2XI3 - chain A; structure by X-ray diffraction, 1.70 A resolution.

[Chain A]
Name: RNA-directed RNA polymerase
Organism: Hepatitis C virus (isolate H77)
Notes: EC 2.7.7.48; fragment: catalytic domain, residues 2421-2990
UniProt: P27958 (POLG_HCV77); residues 1-570 here correspond to UniProt positions 2421-2990 (UniProt number = residue number + 2420)
Amino-acid sequence (576 residues; numbered 1 to 576; the number before each row is that of its first residue):
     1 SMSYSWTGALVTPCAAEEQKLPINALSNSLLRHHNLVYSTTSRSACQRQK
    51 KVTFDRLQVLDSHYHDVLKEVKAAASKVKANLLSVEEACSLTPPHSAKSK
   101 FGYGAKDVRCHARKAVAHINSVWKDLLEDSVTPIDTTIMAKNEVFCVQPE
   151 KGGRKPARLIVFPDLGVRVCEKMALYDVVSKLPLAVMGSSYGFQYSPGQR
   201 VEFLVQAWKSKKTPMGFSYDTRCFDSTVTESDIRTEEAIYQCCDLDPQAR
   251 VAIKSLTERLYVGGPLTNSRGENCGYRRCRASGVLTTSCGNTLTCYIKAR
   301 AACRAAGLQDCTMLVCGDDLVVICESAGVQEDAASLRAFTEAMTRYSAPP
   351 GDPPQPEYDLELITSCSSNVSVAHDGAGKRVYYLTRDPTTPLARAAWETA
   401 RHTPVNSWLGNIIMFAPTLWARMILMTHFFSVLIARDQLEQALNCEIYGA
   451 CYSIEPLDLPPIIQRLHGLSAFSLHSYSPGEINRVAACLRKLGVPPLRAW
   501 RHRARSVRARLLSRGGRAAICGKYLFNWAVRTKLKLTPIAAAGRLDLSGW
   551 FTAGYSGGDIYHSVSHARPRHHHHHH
Unresolved in the structure: 563-576
Differences from the reference sequence: conflict Q49 (Lys2469 in P27958), H65 (Gln2485 in P27958), T92 (Ala2512 in P27958), F217 (Leu2637 in P27958), G283 (Arg2703 in P27958), C295 (Arg2715 in P27958), R505 (Trp2925 in P27958), S513 (Ala2933 in P27958), R517 (Lys2937 in P27958), A540 (Thr2960 in P27958); expression tag (571-576)
Ion coordination: Mg2+ site 1: D220, T221 (together with GTP); Mg2+ site 2: Y358, D359 (shared with 1 residue of chain B)
Ligand contacts:
  - GTP (guanosine-5'-triphosphate), molecule 1: R48, K51, K141, R158, D220, T221, C223, D225, S282, N291, D318, D319
  - GTP, molecule 2: K69, E70, A73, A74, K77, V186
  - GTP, molecule 3: K141, E143, F145, R158, I160, S282, G283, T287, N291, S367, R386, T390, R394, E446, G449, S556, G557
Swiss-Prot annotation at these positions:
  - binding site (Mg(2+)): D220, D318, D319
  - modified residue (Phosphoserine): S29, S42
From the paper describing this entry:
  - binding site for GTP: R158, S282, S367, R386, E446, S556 to G557
  - specificity-determining residues: S282
  - mutagenesis - S556K: increased catalytic activity on GC dinucleotide

[Overview]
Chain A binds 3 copies of GTP. D220 and T221 coordinate Mg2+ site 1. Y358 and D359 coordinate Mg2+ site 2.
UniProt lists 3 Mg2+-binding residues. The paper reports a binding site for GTP at R158, S282 and S367 among
others; S556K increases catalytic activity on GC dinucleotide.
Chain A is RNA-directed RNA polymerase (Hepatitis C virus (isolate H77)); the structure, HCV-H77 NS5B
Polymerase Complexed With GTP, was determined by X-ray diffraction (same publication as 2XHU, 2XHV, 2XHW and
2XI2).
